PDB entry 4TS9 | X-ray diffraction, 1.77 A resolution | chains B and C of the 3 polymer chains in the assembly

== Chain B (and C) ==
Molecule: Purine nucleoside phosphorylase DeoD-type
Organism: Escherichia coli
Notes: EC 2.4.2.1; chain C of this document is another copy of the same molecule, construct and numbering; everything in this record applies to it too
Reference sequence: U0SVH6 (U0SVH6_ECOLX); residues 1-237 here correspond to UniProt positions 2-238 (UniProt number = residue number + 1)
Amino-acid sequence (237 residues; numbered 1 to 237; the number before each row is that of its first residue):
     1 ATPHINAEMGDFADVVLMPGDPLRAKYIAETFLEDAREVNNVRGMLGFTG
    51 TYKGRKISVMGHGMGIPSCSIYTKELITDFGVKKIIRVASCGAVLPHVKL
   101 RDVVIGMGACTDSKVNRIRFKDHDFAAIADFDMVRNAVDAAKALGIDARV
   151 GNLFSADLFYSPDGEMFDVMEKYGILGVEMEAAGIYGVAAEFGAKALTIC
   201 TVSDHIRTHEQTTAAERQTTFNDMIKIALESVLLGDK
Differences from the reference sequence: conflict Ala89 (Gly90 in U0SVH6)
From the paper describing this entry:
  - catalytic residues: Asp204, Arg217 (citing earlier work)
  - binding site for phosphate ion: Arg24, Arg87, Ser90
  - binding site for the ligand FMC: Glu181
  - mutagenesis - D204A/R217A: decreased catalytic activity

== How chain B and chain C interact ==
Residue-residue contacts (77):
  Met107(B) - Met107(C)  hydrophobic
  Met107(B) - Ile128(C)  hydrophobic
  Met107(B) - Ala129(C)
  Met107(B) - Phe131(C)  hydrophobic
  Ala109(B) - Ala126(C)
  Cys110(B) - Phe120(C)  hydrophobic
  Cys110(B) - Asp124(C)
  Cys110(B) - Phe125(C)  hydrophobic
  Cys110(B) - Ala126(C)  hydrogen bond (side chain-backbone)
  Thr111(B) - His123(C)
  Thr111(B) - Asp124(C)  hydrogen bond (backbone-backbone)
  Asp112(B) - His123(C)
  Arg117(B) - Arg117(C)
  Arg117(B) - Asp122(C)  hydrogen bond (side chain-backbone)
  Arg117(B) - His123(C)  hydrogen bond (side chain-backbone)
  Arg117(B) - Asp124(C)  salt bridge
  Arg119(B) - Val169(C)
  Arg119(B) - Tyr173(C)
  Phe120(B) - Cys110(C)  hydrophobic
  Phe120(B) - Phe154(C)  hydrophobic
  Phe120(B) - Met166(C)  hydrophobic
  Phe120(B) - Val169(C)  hydrophobic
  Lys121(B) - Asp163(C)  salt bridge
  Lys121(B) - Glu165(C)  salt bridge
  Lys121(B) - Met166(C)
  Asp122(B) - Arg117(C)  hydrogen bond (backbone-side chain)
  His123(B) - Thr111(C)
  His123(B) - Asp112(C)
  His123(B) - Arg117(C)  hydrogen bond (backbone-side chain)
  His123(B) - Met166(C)
  Asp124(B) - Cys110(C)
  Asp124(B) - Thr111(C)  hydrogen bond (backbone-backbone)
  Asp124(B) - Arg117(C)  salt bridge
  Phe125(B) - Cys110(C)  hydrophobic
  Phe125(B) - Asn152(C)
  Phe125(B) - Tyr173(C)  hydrophobic
  Ala126(B) - Ala109(C)
  Ala126(B) - Cys110(C)  hydrogen bond (backbone-side chain)
  Ala126(B) - Asn152(C)  hydrogen bond (backbone-side chain)
  Ile128(B) - Met107(C)  hydrophobic
  Ile128(B) - Gly151(C)
  Ile128(B) - Asn152(C)
  Ala129(B) - Met107(C)
  Phe131(B) - Met107(C)  hydrophobic
  Phe131(B) - Phe131(C)  hydrophobic
  Phe131(B) - Val134(C)  hydrophobic
  Phe131(B) - Arg135(C)
  Phe131(B) - Val138(C)  hydrophobic
  Phe131(B) - Val150(C)  hydrophobic
  Val134(B) - Phe131(C)  hydrophobic
  Arg135(B) - Arg135(C)
  Arg135(B) - Val138(C)
  Arg135(B) - Asp139(C)  salt bridge
  Val138(B) - Phe131(C)  hydrophobic
  Val138(B) - Arg135(C)
  Val150(B) - Phe131(C)  hydrophobic
  Gly151(B) - Ile128(C)
  Asn152(B) - Phe125(C)
  Asn152(B) - Ala126(C)  hydrogen bond (side chain-backbone)
  Asn152(B) - Ile128(C)
  Phe154(B) - Phe120(C)  hydrophobic
  Asp163(B) - Lys121(C)  salt bridge
  Glu165(B) - Lys121(C)  salt bridge
  Met166(B) - Phe120(C)  hydrophobic
  Met166(B) - Lys121(C)
  Met166(B) - His123(C)
  Val169(B) - Arg119(C)
  Val169(B) - Phe120(C)  hydrophobic
  Val169(B) - Lys121(C)
  Lys172(B) - Ala190(C)
  Tyr173(B) - Arg119(C)
  Tyr173(B) - Phe125(C)  hydrophobic
  Tyr173(B) - Ala190(C)  hydrophobic
  Tyr173(B) - Glu191(C)
  Ala190(B) - Lys172(C)
  Ala190(B) - Tyr173(C)
  Glu191(B) - Tyr173(C)
Other interface residues (no listed pair), chain B (40 interface residues in all): Gly108, Ser113, Asn116, Ala127, Asp139, Met170, Ile175, Gly187
Other interface residues (no listed pair), chain C (41 interface residues in all): Gly108, Ser113, Asn116, Ala127, Asp130, Met170, Ile175, Gly187

== In short ==
Chain B and chain C form an interface of 40 and 41 residues respectively, with 10 hydrogen bonds and 7 salt
bridges. Among the polar pairs are Arg117(B)-Asp124(C), Lys121(B)-Asp163(C) and Lys121(B)-Glu165(C). From the
paper: catalytic residues Asp204(B) and Arg217(B); D204A/R217A of chain B reduce catalytic activity.
Both chains are Purine nucleoside phosphorylase DeoD-type (Escherichia coli). Entry 4TS9 (Crystal structure of
wild type E. Coli purine nucleoside phosphorylase with 6 FMC molecules) was determined by X-ray diffraction
(same publication as 4TS3, 4TTA, 4TTI and 4TTJ).
